PDB entry 8ST3 | electron microscopy, 2.93 A resolution | chains H and I of the 11 polymer chains in the assembly

# Chain H
Molecule: IgG1 Kappa Light Chain
From: Mus musculus
Chain sequence (238 residues; each row starts with the number of its first residue; numbers below 1 keep their minus sign (Met-18 is residue -18)):
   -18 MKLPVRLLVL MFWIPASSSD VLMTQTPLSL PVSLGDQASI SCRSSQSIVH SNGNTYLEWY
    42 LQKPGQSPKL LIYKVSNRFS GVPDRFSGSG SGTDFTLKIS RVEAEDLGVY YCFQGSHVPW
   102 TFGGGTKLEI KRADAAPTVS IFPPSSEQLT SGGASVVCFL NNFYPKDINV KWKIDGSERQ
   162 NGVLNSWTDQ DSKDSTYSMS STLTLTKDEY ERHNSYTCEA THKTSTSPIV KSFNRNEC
Disordered / not traced: -18 to 0, 219
Disulfide bonds: Cys23-Cys93, Cys139-Cys199

# Chain I
Molecule: IgG1 Heavy Chain
From: Mus musculus
Chain sequence (462 residues; each row starts with the number of its first residue; numbers below 1 keep their minus sign (Met-17 is residue -17)):
   -17 MEWTWVFLFL LSVTAGVHSQ VQLQQSGAEV MKPGASVKIS CKGTGYTFSS YWIEWVKQRP
    43 GHGLERIGEI LPGSGSTNYN EKFRGKATFT ADKSSKTAYM QLSSLTSEDS AVYYCARYLP
   103 YYYAMDYWGQ GTSVTVSSAK TTPPSVYPLA PGSAAQTNSM VTLGCLVKGY FPEPVTVTWN
   163 SGSLSSGVHT FPAVLQSDLY TLSSSVTVPS STWPSETVTC NVAHPASSTK VDKKIVPRDC
   223 GCKPCICTVP EVSSVFIFPP KPKDVLTITL TPKVTCVVVD ISKDDPEVQF SWFVDDVEVH
   283 TAQTQPREEQ FNSTFRSVSE LPIMHQDWLN GKEFKCRVNS AAFPAPIEKT ISKTKGRPKA
   343 PQVYTIPPPK EQMAKDKVSL TCMITDFFPE DITVEWQWNG QPAENYKNTQ PIMDTDGSYF
   403 VYSKLNVQKS NWEAGNTFTC SVLHEGLHNH HTEKSLSHSP GK
Disordered / not traced: -17 to 2, 221-444
Disulfide bonds: Cys23-Cys97, Cys147-Cys202

# Chain H / chain I interface
Contacting residue pairs - 68 pairs, chain H then chain I:
  Asp1(H) - Glu63(I)  hydrogen bond (side chain-backbone)
  His31(H) - Tyr103(I)
  Tyr37(H) - Tyr103(I)
  Glu39(H) - Tyr100(I)  hydrogen bond
  Glu39(H) - Ala106(I)
  Tyr41(H) - Ala106(I)
  Tyr41(H) - Met107(I)  hydrogen bond (side chain-backbone)
  Gln43(H) - Gln40(I)  hydrogen bond
  Gln43(H) - Tyr96(I)
  Gln47(H) - Tyr96(I)
  Ser48(H) - Tyr96(I)
  Ser48(H) - Trp110(I)
  Ser48(H) - Gly111(I)
  Pro49(H) - Trp110(I)
  Leu51(H) - Ala106(I)  hydrophobic
  Leu51(H) - Met107(I)
  Phe60(H) - Asp108(I)
  Tyr92(H) - Leu46(I)
  Gly96(H) - Tyr100(I)
  Gly96(H) - Tyr103(I)
  Ser97(H) - Tyr103(I)
  Val99(H) - Asn60(I)
  Pro100(H) - Arg48(I)
  Trp101(H) - Arg48(I)  hydrogen bond (backbone-side chain)
  Trp101(H) - Glu51(I)
  Trp101(H) - Tyr100(I)  hydrophobic
  Trp101(H) - Pro102(I)  hydrophobic
  Thr102(H) - Asn62(I)
  Phe103(H) - Val38(I)  hydrophobic
  Phe103(H) - Leu46(I)
  Phe103(H) - Met107(I)  hydrophobic
  Phe103(H) - Trp110(I)  hydrophobic
  Ser121(H) - Thr144(I)  hydrogen bond
  Phe123(H) - Leu131(I)  hydrophobic
  Phe123(H) - Ala132(I)
  Phe123(H) - Pro133(I)
  Phe123(H) - Thr144(I)
  Phe123(H) - Leu145(I)
  Phe123(H) - Gly146(I)
  Pro124(H) - Leu131(I)
  Pro124(H) - Gly134(I)
  Pro124(H) - Arg220(I)  hydrogen bond (backbone-side chain)
  Pro125(H) - Arg220(I)
  Ser126(H) - Pro130(I)
  Glu128(H) - Tyr129(I)
  Gln129(H) - Tyr129(I)
  Gln129(H) - Leu131(I)
  Ser132(H) - Tyr129(I)  hydrogen bond
  Phe140(H) - Ser187(I)
  Asn142(H) - Phe173(I)
  Asn142(H) - Ser187(I)  hydrogen bond
  Asn143(H) - His171(I)
  Leu165(H) - Val176(I)  hydrophobic
  Leu165(H) - Gln178(I)
  Ser167(H) - Val176(I)
  Trp168(H) - Pro174(I)
  Thr169(H) - Thr172(I)  hydrogen bond (side chain-backbone)
  Thr169(H) - Phe173(I)
  Thr169(H) - Pro174(I)
  Asp172(H) - His171(I)  salt bridge
  Lys174(H) - Ser168(I)  hydrogen bond
  Lys174(H) - Gly169(I)
  Ser179(H) - His171(I)  hydrogen bond
  Ser179(H) - Phe173(I)
  Met180(H) - Phe173(I)
  Ser181(H) - Phe173(I)
  Ser181(H) - Ser185(I)
  Glu218(H) - Ser135(I)  hydrogen bond
Also at the interface, not in a pair above, chain H (51 interface residues in all): Tyr54, Phe94, Gly104, Ile122, Ser136, Val138, Asn166, Thr177, Tyr178, Thr185, Ser213
Also at the interface, not in a pair above, chain I (45 interface residues in all): Glu36, Gly45, Tyr61, Arg66, Ala136, Leu148, Leu177

# Overview
51 residues of chain H face 45 of chain I across their interface; the contacts include 13 hydrogen bonds and 1
salt bridge. Among the polar pairs are Asp172(H)-His171(I), Asp1(H)-Glu63(I) and Glu39(H)-Tyr100(I).
Chain H is IgG1 Kappa Light Chain and chain I is IgG1 Heavy Chain, both from Mus musculus; the structure, The
2alpha3beta stoichiometry of human alpha4beta2 nicotinic acetylcholine receptor in complex with acetylcholine
and calcium, was determined by electron microscopy (same publication as 8SSZ, 8ST0, 8ST1 and 8ST2).
